Entry 7O5P (X-ray diffraction, 1.80 A resolution); this record covers chains A and P.

Chain A:
Name: 14-3-3 protein sigma
From: Homo sapiens
UniProtKB: P31947 (1433S_HUMAN); residues 1-231 here = UniProt positions 1-231
Chain sequence (236 residues; numbered -4 to 231; the number before each row is that of its first residue; numbers below 1 keep their minus sign (Gly-4 is residue -4)):
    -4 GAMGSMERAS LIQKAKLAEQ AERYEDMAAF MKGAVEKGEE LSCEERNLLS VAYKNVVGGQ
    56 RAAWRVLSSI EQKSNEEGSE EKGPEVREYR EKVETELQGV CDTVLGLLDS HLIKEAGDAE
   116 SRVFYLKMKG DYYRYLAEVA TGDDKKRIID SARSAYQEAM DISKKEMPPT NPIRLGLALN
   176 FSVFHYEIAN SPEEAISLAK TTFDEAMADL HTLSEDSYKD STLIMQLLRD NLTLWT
Unresolved in the structure: -4 to -3, 71-77
Differences from the reference sequence: expression tag (-4 to 0)
Modified positions: Cys38 (S-hydroxycysteine; CSO)
Covalently attached groups: 4-methanoyl-N-(oxan-4-ylmethyl)benzamide (V3N) linked to Lys122
Small-molecule neighbours: 4-methanoyl-N-(oxan-4-ylmethyl)benzamide (V3N): Pro167, Ile168, Gly171, Leu218, Ile219
What the authors report for this chain:
  - binding site for 4-methanoyl-N-(oxan-4-ylmethyl)benzamide: Lys122

Chain P:
Name: Transcription factor p65
UniProtKB: Q04206 (TF65_HUMAN); residue numbers follow UniProt; this construct covers 39-51
Chain sequence (13 residues; row label = number of the first residue in the row):
    39 EGRSAGSIPG RRS
Unresolved in the structure: 39-42
Differences from the reference sequence: variant Arg49 (Glu in Q04206)
Modified positions: Ser45 (phosphoserine; SEP)
What the authors report for this chain:
  - post-translational modification sites: Ser45

Chain A / chain P interface:
Contacting residue pairs (28; chain A residue first):
  Glu14(A) with Arg50(P); Ser51(P), hydrogen bond (side chain-backbone)
  Leu43(A) with Ser51(P)
  Val46(A) with Gly48(P); Arg49(P); Arg50(P); Ser51(P)
  Lys49(A) with Gly48(P); Arg49(P)
  Asn50(A) with Arg49(P), hydrogen bond (side chain-backbone)
  Gly53(A) with Arg49(P)
  Arg56(A) with Ser45(P)
  Lys122(A) with Ile46(P)
  Arg129(A) with Ser45(P)
  Tyr130(A) with Ser45(P)
  Gly171(A) with Ile46(P)
  Leu174(A) with Gly44(P); Ser45(P); Ile46(P)
  Asn175(A) with Ser45(P); Ile46(P), hydrogen bond (side chain-backbone)
  Val178(A) with Gly44(P)
  Glu182(A) with Ala43(P)
  Leu222(A) with Pro47(P)
  Asn226(A) with Ala43(P); Gly44(P), hydrogen bond (side chain-backbone)
  Leu229(A) with Ala43(P)
  Trp230(A) with Ala43(P)
Other interface residues (no listed pair), chain A (24 interface residues in all): Tyr19, Asn42, Ser45, Gly54, Ile219

Overview:
Chain A and chain P form an interface of 24 and 9 residues respectively; the contacts include 4 hydrogen
bonds. Among the polar pairs are Glu14(A)-Ser51(P), Asn50(A)-Arg49(P) and Asn175(A)-Ile46(P).
4-methanoyl-N-(oxan-4-ylmethyl)benzamide is covalently linked to Lys122(A). From the paper: a binding site for
4-methanoyl-N-(oxan-4-ylmethyl)benzamide at Lys122(A); a modification site at Ser45(P).
Chain A is 14-3-3 protein sigma (Homo sapiens) and chain P is Transcription factor p65; the structure, 14-3-3
sigma with RelA/p65 binding site pS45 and covalently bound TCF521-166, was determined by X-ray diffraction
together with 7BI3, 7BIQ, 7BIW, 7BIY, 7BJB, 7BJF and 54 further entries from the same study.
